PDB entry 8ZHQ | electron microscopy, 2.37 A resolution | chains D and E of the 5 polymer chains in the assembly

# Chain D
Molecule: JK-12 Fab heavy chain
From: Homo sapiens
Notes: antibody fragment or engineered binder
Chain sequence (210 residues; row label = number of the first residue in the row):
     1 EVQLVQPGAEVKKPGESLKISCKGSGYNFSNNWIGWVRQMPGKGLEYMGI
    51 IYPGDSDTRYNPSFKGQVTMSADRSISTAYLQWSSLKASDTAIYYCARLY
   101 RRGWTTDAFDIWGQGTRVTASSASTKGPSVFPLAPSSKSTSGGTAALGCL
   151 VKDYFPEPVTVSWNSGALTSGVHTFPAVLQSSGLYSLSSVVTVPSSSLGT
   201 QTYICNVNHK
Disordered / not traced: 139-141
Disulfide bonds: Cys-22/Cys-96
Glycans and other covalent adducts: N-acetylglucosamine (NAG) linked to Asn-28

# Chain E
Molecule: Envelopment polyprotein
From: Severe fever with thrombocytopenia syndrome virus
UniProtKB: A0A2Z4HIM0 (A0A2Z4HIM0_SFTS); residues 20-340 here = UniProt positions 20-340
Chain sequence (347 residues; each row starts with the number of its first residue):
    20 DSGPIICAGPIHSNKSADIPHLLGYSEKICQIDRLIHVSSWLRNHSQFQG
    70 YVGQRGGRSQVSYYPAENSYSRWSGLLSPCDADWLGMLVVKKAKGSDMIV
   120 PGPSYKGKVFFERPTFDGYVGWGCGSGKSRTESGELCSSDSGTSSGLLPS
   170 NRVLWIGDVACQPMTPIPEETFLELKSFSQSEFPDICKIDGIVFNQCEGE
   220 SLPQPFDVAWMDVGHSHKIIMREHKTKWVQESSSKDFVCYKEGTGPCSES
   270 EEKTCKTSGSCRGDMQFCKVAGCEHGEEASEAKCRCSLVHKPGEVVVSYG
   320 GMRVRPKCYGFSRMMATLEVNGLNDIFEAQKIEWHEAAAHHHHHHHH
Disordered / not traced: 341-366
Construct notes: expression tag (341-366)
Disulfide bonds: Cys-26/Cys-49, Cys-143/Cys-156, Cys-180/Cys-327, Cys-206/Cys-216, Cys-258/Cys-305, Cys-266/Cys-303, Cys-274/Cys-280, Cys-287/Cys-292
Glycans and other covalent adducts: N-acetylglucosamine (NAG) linked to Asn-33; glycan linked to Asn-63

# Interface between chain D and chain E
Contacting residue pairs (27):
  Asn-31(D) with His-294(E)
  Trp-33(D) with Lys-288(E), hydrogen bond (side chain-backbone)
  Tyr-52(D) with Met-284(E), hydrophobic; Cys-287(E); Lys-288(E)
  Gly-54(D) with Met-284(E)
  Asp-55(D) with Met-284(E); Lys-288(E), salt bridge
  Asp-57(D) with Lys-288(E), salt bridge
  Arg-101(D) with Lys-288(E), hydrogen bond (side chain-backbone); Val-289(E); Ala-290(E); Gly-291(E)
  Arg-102(D) with Thr-276(E); Ser-277(E); Ala-290(E)
  Gly-103(D) with Lys-275(E); Val-289(E); Ala-290(E), hydrogen bond (backbone-backbone)
  Trp-104(D) with Ser-251(E), hydrogen bond (side chain-backbone); Ser-252(E); Ser-253(E); Phe-256(E), hydrophobic; Lys-275(E); Phe-286(E), hydrophobic; Val-289(E); Ala-290(E), hydrophobic
Also at the interface, not in a pair above, chain D (12 interface residues in all): Ser-30, Tyr-100
Also at the interface, not in a pair above, chain E (18 interface residues in all): Gly-278, Cys-292, Glu-293

# Summary
12 residues of chain D face 18 of chain E across their interface; the contacts include 4 hydrogen bonds and 2
salt bridges. Among the polar pairs are Asp-55(D)/Lys-288(E), Asp-57(D)/Lys-288(E) and Trp-33(D)/Lys-288(E).
N-acetylglucosamine is covalently linked to Asn-28(D). Covalently linked N-acetylglucosamine: at Asn-33(E).
Chain D is JK-12 Fab heavy chain (Homo sapiens) and chain E is Envelopment polyprotein (Severe fever with
thrombocytopenia syndrome virus); the structure, SFTSV Gn in complex with JK-8/12 Fab, was determined by
electron microscopy.
